Entry 9FJS (electron microscopy, 3.48 A resolution); this record covers chains c and e of the 7 polymer chains in the assembly.

== Chain c ==
Name: DNA-directed RNA polymerase subunit beta
Organism: Mycobacterium tuberculosis H37Rv
Notes: EC 2.7.7.6
UniProtKB: P9WGY9 (RPOB_MYCTU); numbering as in UniProt (aligned over 6-1178)
Sequence (1174 residues; each row starts with the number of its first residue):
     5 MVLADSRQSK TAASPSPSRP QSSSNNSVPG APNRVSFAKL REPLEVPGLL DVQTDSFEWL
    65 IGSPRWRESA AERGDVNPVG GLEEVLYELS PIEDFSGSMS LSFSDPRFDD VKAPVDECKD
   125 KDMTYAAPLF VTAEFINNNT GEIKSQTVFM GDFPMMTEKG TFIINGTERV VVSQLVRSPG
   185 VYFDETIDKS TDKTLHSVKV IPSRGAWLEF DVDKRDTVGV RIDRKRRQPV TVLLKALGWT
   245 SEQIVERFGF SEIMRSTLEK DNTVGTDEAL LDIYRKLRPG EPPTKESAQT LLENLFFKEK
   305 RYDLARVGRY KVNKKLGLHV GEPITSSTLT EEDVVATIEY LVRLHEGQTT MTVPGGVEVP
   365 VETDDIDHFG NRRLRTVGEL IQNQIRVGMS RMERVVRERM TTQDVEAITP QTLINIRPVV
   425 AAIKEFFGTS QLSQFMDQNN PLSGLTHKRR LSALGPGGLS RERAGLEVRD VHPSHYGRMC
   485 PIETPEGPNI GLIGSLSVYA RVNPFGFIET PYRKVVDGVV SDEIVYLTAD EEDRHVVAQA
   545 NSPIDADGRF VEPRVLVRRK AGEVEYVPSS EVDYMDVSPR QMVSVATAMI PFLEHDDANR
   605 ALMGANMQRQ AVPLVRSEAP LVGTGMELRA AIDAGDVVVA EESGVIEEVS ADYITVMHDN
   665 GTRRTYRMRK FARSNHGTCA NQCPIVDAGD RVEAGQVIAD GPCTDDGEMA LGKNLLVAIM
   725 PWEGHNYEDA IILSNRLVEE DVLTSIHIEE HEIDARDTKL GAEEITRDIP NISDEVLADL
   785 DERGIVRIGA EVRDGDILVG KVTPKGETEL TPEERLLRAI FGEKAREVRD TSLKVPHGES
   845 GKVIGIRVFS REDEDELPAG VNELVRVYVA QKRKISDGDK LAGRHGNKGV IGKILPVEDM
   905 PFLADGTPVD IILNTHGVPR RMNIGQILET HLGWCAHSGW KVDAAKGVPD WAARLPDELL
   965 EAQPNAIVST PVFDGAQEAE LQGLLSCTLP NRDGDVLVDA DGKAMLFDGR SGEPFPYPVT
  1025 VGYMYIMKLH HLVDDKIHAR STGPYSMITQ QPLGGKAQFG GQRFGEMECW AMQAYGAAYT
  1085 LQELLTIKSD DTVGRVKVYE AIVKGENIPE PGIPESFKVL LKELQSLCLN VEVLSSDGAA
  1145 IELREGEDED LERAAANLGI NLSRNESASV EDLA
Disordered / not traced: 5-28, 1155-1178
Sequence notes: initiating methionine (5); engineered mutation V6 (Ile in P9WGY9)
Curated features (UniProtKB/Swiss-Prot):
  - natural variant: V423 (V423A: In strain: vr1), L436 (L436P: In strain: vr2), S437 (S437T: In strain: vr3), Q438 to D441 (sequence variant, change not given here; In strain: RJ49), Q438 (Q438L: In strain: vr4), F439 (F439V: In strain: RJ37), M440 to N443 (deletion: In strain: RJ55), D441 (D441V: In strain: vr3), L449 to K452 (sequence variant, change not given here; In strain: RJ48), H451 (H451D: In strain: vr5; H451L: In strain: SP28; H451N: In strain: vr6; H451P: In strain: vr8; H451Q: In strain: vr1; H451R: In strain: vr7), S456 (S456L: In strain: vr11 and RJ37; S456Q: In strain: vr9; S456W: In strain: vr10), L458 (L458P: In strain: vr12 and SP22)
  - mutagenesis: E138 (E138R: Weakens interaction with TRCF and CarD), I147 (I147A: Weakens interaction with TRCF and CarD), K148 (K148A: Does not affect association with TRCF, but weakens interaction with CarD), S149 (S149A: Does not affect association with TRCF, but weakens interaction with CarD)
What the authors report for this chain:
  - conformationally variable residues (order/disorder transition): R1148 to D1154

== Chain e ==
Name: DNA-directed RNA polymerase subunit omega
Organism: Mycobacterium tuberculosis H37Rv
Notes: EC 2.7.7.6
UniProtKB: P9WGY5 (RPOZ_MYCTU); residues 1-110 here = UniProt positions 1-110
Sequence (110 residues; numbered 1 to 110; the number before each row is that of its first residue):
     1 MSISQSDASL AAVPAVDQFD PSSGASGGYD TPLGITNPPI DELLDRVSSK YALVIYAAKR
    61 ARQINDYYNQ LGEGILEYVG PLVEPGLQEK PLSIALREIH ADLLEHTEGE
Disordered / not traced: 1-27, 110

== How chain c and chain e interact ==
Residue-residue contacts (8; chain c residue first):
  Y1079(c) - Y51(e)  hydrogen bond (backbone-side chain)
  G1080(c) - Y51(e)
  Y1083(c) - I55(e)  hydrophobic
  G1109(c) - N65(e)
  G1109(c) - N69(e)  hydrogen bond (backbone-side chain)
  E1110(c) - N69(e)
  N1111(c) - R62(e)  hydrogen bond (side chain-backbone)
  N1111(c) - N65(e)
Also at the interface, not in a pair above, chain c (7 interface residues in all): I1112
Also at the interface, not in a pair above, chain e (6 interface residues in all): D66

== In short ==
The interface between chain c and chain e involves 7 residues on one side and 6 on the other; the contacts
include 3 hydrogen bonds. Among the polar pairs are Y1079(c)-Y51(e), G1109(c)-N69(e) and N1111(c)-R62(e).
Curated annotation (UniProt) lists 4 mutagenesis sites on chain c. From the paper: conformational variability
at R1148(c).
Chain c is DNA-directed RNA polymerase subunit beta and chain e is DNA-directed RNA polymerase subunit omega,
both from Mycobacterium tuberculosis H37Rv; the structure, Cryo-EM structure of Mycobacterium tuberculosis
sigma-B RNA polymerase bound to -10 promoter element ssDNA oligo - ..., was determined by electron microscopy
together with 9FJR and 9FJP from the same study.
